3WFD - chains B and C of the 4 polymer chains in the assembly; structure by X-ray diffraction, 2.30 A resolution.

== Chain B ==
Protein: Nitric oxide reductase subunit B
From: Pseudomonas aeruginosa
Notes: EC 1.7.2.5
UniProt: Q59647 (NORB_PSEAE); aligned to UniProt positions 1-465 over residues 1-465 (the alignment contains insertions or deletions, so no single offset holds)
Amino-acid sequence (465 residues; each row starts with the number of its first residue):
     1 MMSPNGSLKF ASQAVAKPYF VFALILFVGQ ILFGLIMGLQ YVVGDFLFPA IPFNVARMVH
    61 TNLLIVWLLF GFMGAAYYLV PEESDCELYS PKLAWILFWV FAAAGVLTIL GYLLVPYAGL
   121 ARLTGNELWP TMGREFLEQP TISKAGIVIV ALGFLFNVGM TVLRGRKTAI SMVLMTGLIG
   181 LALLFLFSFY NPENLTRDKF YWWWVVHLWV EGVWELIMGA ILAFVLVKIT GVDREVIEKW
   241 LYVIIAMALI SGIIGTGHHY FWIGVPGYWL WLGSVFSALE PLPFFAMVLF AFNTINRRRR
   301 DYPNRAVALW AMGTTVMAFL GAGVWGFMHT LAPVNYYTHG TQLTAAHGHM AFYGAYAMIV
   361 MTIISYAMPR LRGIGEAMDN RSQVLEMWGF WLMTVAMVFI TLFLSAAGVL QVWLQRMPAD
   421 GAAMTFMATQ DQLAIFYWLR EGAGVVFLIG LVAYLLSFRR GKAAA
Not modelled in the structure: 1-9, 459-465
Metal / ion sites: heme Fe site 1: His60, His349; Ca2+: Glu135 (together with heme) (shared with Gly71(C), Tyr73(C) of chain C); Fe ion: His207, Glu211, His258, His259 (together with (1E)-N-hydroxyethanimine); heme Fe site 2: His347 (together with (1E)-N-hydroxyethanimine)
Small-molecule neighbours:
  - 10M (decyl 4-O-alpha-D-glucopyranosyl-1-thio-beta-D-glucopyranoside), molecule 1: Trp262, Leu270, Trp271, Ser274, Leu331, Ala332, Pro333, Tyr336, Tyr337
  - 10M, molecule 2: Met328, Val334, Tyr337, Thr338, Val409, Val412, Met417, Pro418, Ala419
  - (1E)-N-hydroxyethanimine (AXO): Trp203, Val206, His207, Val210, Glu211, His258, His259, His347
  - heme c (HEC): Pro52, Phe53, Asn54, Met427
  - heme (HEM), molecule 1: Phe27, Gln30, Ile31, Gly34, Leu35, Met37, Gly38, Tyr41, Phe53, Arg57, His60, Thr61, Leu64, Glu135, Phe136, Thr344, Ala345, Gly348, His349, Phe352, Tyr353, Met397, Ile400, Arg440, Glu441, Gly444, Phe447
  - heme (HEM), molecule 2: Glu135, Phe136, Trp202, Trp203, Val210, Glu211, His258, His259, Ser277, Glu280, Pro281, Phe284, Ala322, Gly323, Gly326, Phe327, His329, Thr330, Asn335, Thr338, His339, Gly340, Thr344, His347, Gly348, Ala351, Phe352, Ala355, Tyr356
UniProt features mapped onto this chain:
  - binding site (heme b): His60
  - binding site (Fe cation): His207, His258, His259

== Chain C ==
Protein: Nitric oxide reductase subunit C
From: Pseudomonas aeruginosa
UniProt: Q59646 (NORC_PSEAE); residue numbers follow UniProt; this construct covers 1-146
Amino-acid sequence (146 residues; each row starts with the number of its first residue):
     1 MSETFTKGMA RNIYFGGSVF FILLFLALTY HTEKTLPERT NEAAMSAAVV RGKLVWEQNN
    61 CVGCHTLLGE GAYFAPELGN VVGRRGGEEG FNTFLQAWMK IQPLNVPGRR AMPQFHLSEG
   121 QVDDLAEFLK WSSKIDTNQW PPNKEG
Not modelled in the structure: 1-4
Covalently attached groups: heme c (HEC) linked to Cys61, Cys64
Differences from the reference sequence: conflict Lys100 (Asn in Q59646)
Metal / ion sites: heme c Fe: His65, Met112; Ca2+: Gly71, Tyr73 (together with heme) (shared with Glu135(B) of chain B)
Small-molecule neighbours:
  - 10M (decyl 4-O-alpha-D-glucopyranosyl-1-thio-beta-D-glucopyranoside): Asn138, Gln139, Pro142
  - heme c (HEC): Asn59, Asn60, His65, Phe74, Ala75, Pro76, Leu78, Val81, Arg84, Arg85, Phe94, Leu95, Trp98, Met99, Leu104, Arg109, Arg110, Ala111, Met112, Pro113, Phe115, Leu125
  - heme (HEM): Gly71, Ala72, Tyr73, Phe74
UniProt features mapped onto this chain:
  - binding site (heme c): Cys61, Cys64, His65

== Chain B / chain C interface ==
Contacting residue pairs (151):
  Gln40(B) with Phe74(C)
  Tyr41(B) with Tyr73(C); Arg110(C), hydrogen bond (backbone-side chain)
  Gly44(B) with Gly108(C), hydrogen bond (backbone-backbone); Arg109(C); Arg110(C); Ala111(C), hydrogen bond (backbone-backbone)
  Asp45(B) with Val106(C); Pro107(C); Gly108(C), hydrogen bond (side chain-backbone); Arg109(C)
  Phe48(B) with Pro103(C), hydrophobic; Ala111(C), hydrophobic; Met112(C); Pro113(C), hydrophobic
  Phe53(B) with Gly63(C); Cys64(C), hydrophobic; Phe74(C), hydrophobic
  Asn54(B) with Asn60(C), hydrogen bond; Gly63(C); Cys64(C)
  Arg57(B) with Gly63(C); Gly71(C); Ala72(C)
  Met58(B) with Asn60(C)
  Tyr117(B) with Glu57(C); Gln58(C); Asn60(C)
  Ala118(B) with Gln58(C), hydrogen bond (backbone-backbone); Asn59(C)
  Pro130(B) with Leu54(C), hydrophobic
  Met132(B) with Glu57(C)
  Gly133(B) with Glu57(C); Val62(C)
  Glu135(B) with Gly71(C), hydrogen bond (side chain-backbone)
  Ala169(B) with Lys7(C)
  Thr176(B) with Tyr14(C)
  Asn191(B) with Lys53(C), hydrogen bond; Glu57(C), hydrogen bond
  Pro192(B) with Lys53(C), hydrogen bond (backbone-side chain)
  Glu193(B) with Met45(C); Val50(C); Lys53(C)
  Asn194(B) with Thr40(C), hydrogen bond; Glu42(C), hydrogen bond; Met45(C); Trp131(C)
  Leu195(B) with Leu67(C), hydrophobic; Trp131(C), hydrophobic; Ser132(C)
  Thr196(B) with Thr40(C); Ile135(C)
  Arg197(B) with Glu33(C), salt bridge; Leu36(C); Glu42(C), salt bridge
  Asp198(B) with Lys53(C), salt bridge; Glu57(C)
  Lys199(B) with Leu67(C), hydrogen bond (side chain-backbone); Leu68(C); Glu70(C), salt bridge
  Phe200(B) with Thr29(C); Thr32(C)
  Tyr201(B) with Thr29(C); Glu33(C), hydrogen bond
  Trp203(B) with Glu70(C), hydrogen bond
  Trp204(B) with Phe25(C), hydrophobic; Thr29(C)
  Leu216(B) with Tyr14(C)
  Glu235(B) with Lys7(C)
  Glu238(B) with Lys7(C), salt bridge
  Lys239(B) with Phe5(C); Thr6(C); Lys7(C); Ala10(C)
  Tyr242(B) with Lys7(C); Ala10(C), hydrophobic; Arg11(C); Tyr14(C), hydrophobic
  Val243(B) with Phe5(C), hydrophobic; Ala10(C), hydrophobic
  Ile245(B) with Tyr14(C), hydrophobic
  Ala246(B) with Tyr14(C), hydrophobic
  Leu249(B) with Tyr14(C), hydrophobic; Ser18(C)
  Ile250(B) with Phe21(C), hydrophobic
  Ile253(B) with Phe21(C); Ile22(C), hydrophobic; Phe25(C)
  Ile254(B) with Phe21(C), hydrophobic; Leu24(C), hydrophobic; Phe25(C)
  Phe261(B) with Thr137(C); Asn138(C), hydrogen bond (backbone-side chain)
  Trp262(B) with Leu68(C); Thr137(C), hydrogen bond (backbone-side chain); Asn138(C); Trp140(C), hydrophobic
  Ile263(B) with Leu68(C); Glu70(C)
  Gly264(B) with Arg39(C), hydrogen bond (backbone-side chain); Ile135(C); Asp136(C)
  Val265(B) with Thr32(C); Arg39(C), hydrogen bond (backbone-side chain); Asn138(C)
  Pro266(B) with Thr32(C); Thr35(C); Arg39(C)
  Gly267(B) with Asn138(C)
  Tyr268(B) with Leu28(C); His31(C); Thr32(C), hydrogen bond
  Trp269(B) with Phe25(C), hydrophobic; Leu28(C), hydrophobic; Thr32(C), hydrogen bond
  Leu272(B) with Leu28(C), hydrophobic
  Phe276(B) with Phe21(C), hydrophobic
  Tyr336(B) with Gln139(C), hydrogen bond (side chain-backbone); Trp140(C), hydrogen bond (backbone-side chain); Pro141(C); Pro142(C)
  His339(B) with Leu68(C), hydrogen bond (side chain-backbone); Gly69(C), hydrogen bond (side chain-backbone); Trp140(C)
  Gly340(B) with Gly69(C); Tyr73(C)
  Gln342(B) with Tyr73(C)
  Thr344(B) with Tyr73(C)
  Gln415(B) with Asn143(C), hydrogen bond (backbone-side chain); Glu145(C); Gly146(C), hydrogen bond (side chain-backbone)
  Arg416(B) with Trp140(C); Pro142(C); Asn143(C), hydrogen bond (backbone-side chain); Gly146(C), hydrogen bond (side chain-backbone)
  Pro418(B) with Asn143(C), hydrogen bond (backbone-side chain)
  Asp420(B) with Asn143(C); Lys144(C), hydrogen bond (side chain-backbone)
  Ala423(B) with Asn143(C); Glu145(C)
  Met424(B) with Glu145(C)
  Thr425(B) with Glu145(C)
  Phe426(B) with Tyr73(C); Phe74(C); Ala75(C); Pro76(C), hydrophobic; Arg110(C)
  Met427(B) with Arg109(C); Arg110(C)
  Gln430(B) with Arg110(C)
  Tyr437(B) with Arg110(C)
Interface residues without a listed pair, chain B (82 interface residues in all): Val43, Pro52, Ala121, Arg134, Glu138, Trp240, Thr256, His259, Tyr260, Leu270, Tyr337, Thr341, Ala345
Interface residues without a listed pair, chain C (71 interface residues in all): Ile13, Gly17, Leu26, Pro37, Thr66, Phe128

== In short ==
82 residues of chain B and 71 residues of chain C are in contact, with 31 hydrogen bonds and 5 salt bridges.
Among the polar pairs are Arg197(B)-Glu33(C), Arg197(B)-Glu42(C) and Asp198(B)-Lys53(C).
Here chain B is Nitric oxide reductase subunit B and chain C is Nitric oxide reductase subunit C, both from
Pseudomonas aeruginosa. Entry 3WFD (Reduced and acetaldoxime-bound cytochrome c-dependent nitric oxide
reductase (cNOR) from Pseudomonas aeruginosa in complex with antibody ...) was determined by X-ray
diffraction, deposited together with 3WFB, 3WFC and 3WFE.
